8TTV - chains A and B; structure by X-ray diffraction, 2.00 A resolution.

Chain A:
Name: Sorting nexin-27
Source organism: Homo sapiens
UniProtKB: Q96L92 (SNX27_HUMAN), isoform Q96L92-3; numbering as in UniProt (aligned over 271-528)
Chain sequence (261 residues; row label = number of the first residue in the row):
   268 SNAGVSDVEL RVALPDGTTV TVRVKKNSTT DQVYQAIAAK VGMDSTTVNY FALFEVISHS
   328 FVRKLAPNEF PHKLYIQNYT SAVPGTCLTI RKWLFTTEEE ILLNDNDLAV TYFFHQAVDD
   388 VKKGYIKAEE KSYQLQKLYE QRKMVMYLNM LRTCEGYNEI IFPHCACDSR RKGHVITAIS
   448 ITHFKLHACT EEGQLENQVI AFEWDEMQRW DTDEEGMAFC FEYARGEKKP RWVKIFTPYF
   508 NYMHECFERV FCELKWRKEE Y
Disordered / not traced: 268-272
Sequence notes: expression tag (268-270)
Modified positions: Cys-421 (S-dimethylarsinoyl-cysteine; CAF); Cys-519 (S-dimethylarsinoyl-cysteine; CAF)
Reported in the primary citation:
  - mutagenesis - K495D, K496D, K501D: decreased binding to SNX6
  - mutagenesis - R498D: decreased binding to WASH and ESCPE-1 complexes

Chain B:
Name: Fam21A repeat 20 peptide
UniProtKB: Q641Q2 (WAC2A_HUMAN); numbering as in UniProt (aligned over 1289-1302)
Chain sequence (14 residues; each row starts with the number of its first residue):
  1289 SIFDDDMDDI FSSG
Disordered / not traced: 1289-1295, 1300-1302
UniProt features mapped onto this chain:
  - motif: Ile-1290 to Phe-1299 (LFa 20)

Interface between chain A and chain B:
Pairs across the interface - 15 pairs, chain A then chain B:
  Ser-436(A) / Asp-1297(B)
  Ser-436(A) / Ile-1298(B)  hydrogen bond (backbone-backbone)
  Arg-437(A) / Asp-1297(B)
  Arg-437(A) / Phe-1299(B)
  Arg-438(A) / Asp-1296(B)
  Arg-438(A) / Asp-1297(B)  hydrogen bond (backbone-side chain)
  Leu-453(A) / Phe-1299(B)
  Ala-455(A) / Phe-1299(B)
  Gln-465(A) / Phe-1299(B)
  Val-466(A) / Phe-1299(B)
  Ile-467(A) / Ile-1298(B)
  Ile-467(A) / Phe-1299(B)  hydrophobic
  Tyr-490(A) / Ile-1298(B)
  Arg-498(A) / Asp-1296(B)  hydrogen bond (side chain-backbone)
  Arg-498(A) / Ile-1298(B)
Interface residues without a listed pair, chain A (15 interface residues in all): Asp-435, Val-442, His-454, Phe-469, Val-500
From the paper, about this interface:
  - hot spots on chain A (mutagenesis) - R437D, R498D: abolished binding to Fam21A repeat 20 peptide (chain B)

Summary:
The interface between chain A and chain B involves 15 residues on one side and 4 on the other; the contacts
include 3 hydrogen bonds. Polar pairs include Arg-438(A)/Asp-1297(B), Arg-498(A)/Asp-1296(B) and
Ser-436(A)/Ile-1298(B). The paper reports that K495D, K496D and K501D of chain A reduce binding to SNX6; R437D
and R498D of chain A abolish binding to Fam21A repeat 20 peptide (chain B).
Chain A is Sorting nexin-27 (Homo sapiens) and chain B is Fam21A repeat 20 peptide; the structure, Structure
of SNX27 FERM complexed with Fam21A repeat 20 (1289-1302), was determined by X-ray diffraction (same
publication as 8TTA, 8TTC, 8TTD, 8TTT and 8TTU).
